Entry 1TTB (X-ray diffraction, 1.70 A resolution); this record covers chains A and B.

# Chain A (and B)
Protein: Transthyretin
Organism: Homo sapiens
Notes: chain B of this document is another copy of the same molecule, construct and numbering; everything in this record applies to it too
UniProt: P02766 (TTHY_HUMAN); residues 1-127 here correspond to UniProt positions 21-147 (UniProt number = residue number + 20)
Amino-acid sequence (127 residues; row label = number of the first residue in the row):
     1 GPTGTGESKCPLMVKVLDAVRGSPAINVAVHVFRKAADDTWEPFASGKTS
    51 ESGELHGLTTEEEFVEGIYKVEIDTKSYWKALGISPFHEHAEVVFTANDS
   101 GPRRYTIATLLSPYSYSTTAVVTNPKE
Differences from the reference sequence: conflict Thr109 (Ala129 in P02766)
Swiss-Prot annotation at these positions:
  - binding site (L-thyroxine): Lys15, Glu54, Ser117
  - modified residue: Cys10 (Sulfocysteine), Glu42 (4-carboxyglutamate), Ser52 (Phosphoserine)
  - glycosylation: Asn98 (N-linked (GlcNAc...) asparagine)

# Chain A / chain B interface
Pairs across the interface (35):
  Phe87(A) - Phe95(B)
  Phe87(A) - Tyr105(B)  hydrophobic
  Phe87(A) - Ile107(B)  hydrophobic
  Phe87(A) - Ala120(B)  hydrophobic
  His88(A) - Val93(B)
  His88(A) - Val94(B)
  Glu89(A) - Val94(B)  hydrogen bond (backbone-backbone)
  Glu89(A) - Thr96(B)  hydrogen bond
  Glu92(A) - Glu92(B)
  Glu92(A) - Tyr116(B)  hydrogen bond (backbone-side chain)
  Val93(A) - His88(B)
  Val94(A) - His88(B)
  Val94(A) - Glu89(B)  hydrogen bond (backbone-backbone)
  Val94(A) - His90(B)
  Phe95(A) - Phe87(B)  hydrophobic
  Thr96(A) - Glu89(B)  hydrogen bond
  Tyr105(A) - Phe87(B)  hydrophobic
  Ile107(A) - Phe87(B)  hydrophobic
  Tyr114(A) - Thr119(B)  hydrogen bond (backbone-side chain)
  Tyr114(A) - Ala120(B)  hydrogen bond (backbone-backbone)
  Tyr114(A) - Val122(B)  hydrophobic
  Ser115(A) - Thr118(B)  hydrogen bond (side chain-backbone)
  Ser115(A) - Thr119(B)
  Tyr116(A) - Glu92(B)  hydrogen bond (side chain-backbone)
  Tyr116(A) - Ser117(B)
  Tyr116(A) - Thr118(B)  hydrogen bond (backbone-backbone)
  Ser117(A) - Tyr116(B)
  Ser117(A) - Ser117(B)  hydrogen bond
  Thr118(A) - Ser115(B)  hydrogen bond (backbone-side chain)
  Thr118(A) - Tyr116(B)  hydrogen bond (backbone-backbone)
  Thr119(A) - Tyr114(B)  hydrogen bond (side chain-backbone)
  Thr119(A) - Ser115(B)
  Ala120(A) - Phe87(B)  hydrophobic
  Ala120(A) - Tyr114(B)  hydrogen bond (backbone-backbone)
  Val122(A) - Tyr114(B)  hydrophobic
Also at the interface, not in a pair above, chain A (21 interface residues in all): Ile68, Lys76, His90
Also at the interface, not in a pair above, chain B (21 interface residues in all): Ile68, Lys76

# Summary
The chain A/chain B interface involves 21 residues from each chain, with 15 hydrogen bonds. Among the polar
pairs are Glu89(A)-Thr96(B), Glu92(A)-Tyr116(B) and Tyr114(A)-Thr119(B). UniProt lists 3 L-thyroxine-binding
residues on chain A.
Both chains are Transthyretin (Homo sapiens). Entry 1TTB (The X-ray crystal structure refinements of normal
human transthyretin and the amyloidogenic VAL30MET variant to 1.7 ...) was determined by X-ray diffraction
together with 1ETA, 1ETB, 1TTA and 1TTC from the same study.
